Entry 4U86 (X-ray diffraction, 1.60 A resolution); this record covers chain A.

Chain A:
Protein: Peptidyl-prolyl cis-trans isomerase NIMA-interacting 1
From: Homo sapiens
Notes: EC 5.2.1.8
Reference sequence: Q13526 (PIN1_HUMAN); residue numbers follow UniProt; this construct covers 1-163
Amino-acid sequence (181 residues; row label = number of the first residue in the row; numbers below 1 keep their minus sign (His-17 is residue -17)):
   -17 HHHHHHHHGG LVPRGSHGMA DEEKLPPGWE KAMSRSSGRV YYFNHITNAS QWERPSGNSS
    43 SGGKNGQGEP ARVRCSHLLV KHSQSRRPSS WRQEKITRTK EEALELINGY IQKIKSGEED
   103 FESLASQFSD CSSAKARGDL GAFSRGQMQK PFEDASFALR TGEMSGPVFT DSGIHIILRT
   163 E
Not modelled in the structure: -17 to 5, 38-50
Differences from the reference sequence: expression tag (-17 to 0); conflict Ala14 (Arg in Q13526)
Modified residues: Cys113 (cysteinesulfonic acid; OCS)
Swiss-Prot annotation at these positions:
  - modified residue: Ser43 (Phosphoserine), Lys46 (N6-acetyllysine), Ser71 (Phosphoserine), Ser108 (Phosphoserine)
  - mutagenesis: Tyr23 (Y23A: Reduced affinity for KIF20B), Trp34 (W34A: Loss of binding to phosphorylated target proteins, including to phosphorylated RBBP8/CtIP ...), Lys63 (K63A: Loss of peptidyl-prolyl cis/trans isomerase activity. No effect on the interaction with IRAK3/IRAK-M. Abolishes IL33-mediated increase of IRAK3/IRAK-M protein levels), Ser71 (S71D/E: Loss of peptidyl-prolyl cis/trans isomerase activity, nuclear localization and cellular function), Cys113 (C113A: Loss of peptidyl-prolyl cis/trans isomerase activity; decrease in DNA repair of double-strand breaks by homologous recombination slightly less efficient than that observed with wild-type ...)
From the paper describing this entry:
  - post-translational modification sites: Cys113
  - contacts within the chain: His59-Cys113 (hydrogen bond)

In short:
From UniProt: 5 mutagenesis sites. The paper reports a modification site at Cys113; contacts within the chain
involving His59 and Cys113.
Chain A is Peptidyl-prolyl cis-trans isomerase NIMA-interacting 1 (Homo sapiens); the structure, Human Pin1
with cysteine sulfonic acid 113, was determined by X-ray diffraction, deposited together with 4U84 and 4U85.
